PDB entry 1V1B | X-ray diffraction, 2.60 A resolution | chains A and B

== Chain A (and B) ==
Protein: 2-keto-3-deoxygluconate kinase
Organism: Thermus thermophilus
Notes: chain B of this document is another copy of the same molecule, construct and numbering; everything in this record applies to it too
Sequence (309 residues; numbered 1 to 309; the number before each row is that of its first residue):
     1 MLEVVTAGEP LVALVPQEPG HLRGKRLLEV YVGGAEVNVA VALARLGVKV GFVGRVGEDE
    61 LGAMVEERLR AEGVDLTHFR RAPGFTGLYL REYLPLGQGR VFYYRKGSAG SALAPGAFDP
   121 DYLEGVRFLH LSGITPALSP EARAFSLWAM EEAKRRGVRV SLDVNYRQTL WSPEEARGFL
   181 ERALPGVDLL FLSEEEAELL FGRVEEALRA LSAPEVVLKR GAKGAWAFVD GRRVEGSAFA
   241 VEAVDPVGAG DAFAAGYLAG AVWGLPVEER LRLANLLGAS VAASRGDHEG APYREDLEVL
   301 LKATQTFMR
Unresolved in the structure: 302-309
Small-molecule neighbours: ATP (adenosine-5'-triphosphate): Asn165, Ser193, Lys219, Arg220, Gly221, Gly224, Ala225, Ala238, Phe239, Val241, Ala243, Pro246, Val247, Gly248, Ala249, Gly250, Asp251, Phe253, Asn275, Gly278, Ala279, Ala282

== How chain A and chain B interact ==
Residue-residue contacts (45; chain A residue first):
  His21(A) with Glu60(B)
  Leu22(A) with Glu60(B), hydrogen bond (backbone-side chain); Met64(B)
  Arg23(A) with Glu60(B), salt bridge; Ala63(B); Met64(B); Glu67(B); Arg81(B)
  Lys25(A) with Met64(B)
  Arg26(A) with Glu29(B); Val30(B), hydrogen bond (backbone-backbone)
  Leu27(A) with Leu27(B), hydrophobic; Leu28(B); Glu29(B)
  Leu28(A) with Arg26(B); Leu27(B); Leu28(B), hydrogen bond (backbone-backbone); Val30(B), hydrophobic
  Glu29(A) with Arg26(B); Leu27(B)
  Val30(A) with Lys25(B); Arg26(B), hydrogen bond (backbone-backbone); Leu28(B), hydrophobic
  Asp59(A) with Phe102(B); Tyr104(B)
  Glu60(A) with His21(B), salt bridge; Leu22(B); Arg23(B), salt bridge; Phe102(B)
  Leu61(A) with Leu22(B), hydrophobic
  Met64(A) with Leu22(B); Arg23(B); Lys25(B)
  Phe85(A) with Tyr104(B), hydrophobic
  Thr86(A) with Tyr104(B), hydrogen bond (backbone-side chain)
  Leu90(A) with Leu61(B), hydrophobic
  Glu92(A) with Glu60(B)
  Arg100(A) with Glu60(B)
  Phe102(A) with Asp59(B); Glu60(B)
  Tyr104(A) with Leu61(B); Phe85(B), hydrophobic; Thr86(B), hydrogen bond (side chain-backbone); Leu88(B); Tyr104(B)
Other interface residues (no listed pair), chain A (26 interface residues in all): Leu14, Gln17, Ala63, Glu67, Leu88, Lys106
Other interface residues (no listed pair), chain B (27 interface residues in all): Leu14, Gln17, Glu58, Leu90, Glu92, Lys106

== Summary ==
The interface between chain A and chain B involves 26 residues on one side and 27 on the other; the contacts
include 6 hydrogen bonds and 3 salt bridges. Polar contacts include Arg23(A)-Glu60(B), Glu60(A)-His21(B) and
Leu22(A)-Glu60(B). Chain A binds ATP.
Both chains are 2-keto-3-deoxygluconate kinase (Thermus thermophilus). Entry 1V1B (2-keto-3-deoxygluconate
kinase from thermus thermophilus with bound ATP) was determined by X-ray diffraction (same publication as
1V1S, 1V19 and 1V1A).
